PDB entry 8VBU | X-ray diffraction, 2.00 A resolution | chains A and B

Chain A (and B):
Protein: Penicillin-binding protein 1
Source organism: Staphylococcaceae bacterium
Notes: chain B of this document is another copy of the same molecule, construct and numbering; everything in this record applies to it too
UniProt: Q2FZ94 (Q2FZ94_STAA8); numbering as in UniProt (aligned over 39-608)
Chain sequence (595 residues; row label = number of the first residue in the row):
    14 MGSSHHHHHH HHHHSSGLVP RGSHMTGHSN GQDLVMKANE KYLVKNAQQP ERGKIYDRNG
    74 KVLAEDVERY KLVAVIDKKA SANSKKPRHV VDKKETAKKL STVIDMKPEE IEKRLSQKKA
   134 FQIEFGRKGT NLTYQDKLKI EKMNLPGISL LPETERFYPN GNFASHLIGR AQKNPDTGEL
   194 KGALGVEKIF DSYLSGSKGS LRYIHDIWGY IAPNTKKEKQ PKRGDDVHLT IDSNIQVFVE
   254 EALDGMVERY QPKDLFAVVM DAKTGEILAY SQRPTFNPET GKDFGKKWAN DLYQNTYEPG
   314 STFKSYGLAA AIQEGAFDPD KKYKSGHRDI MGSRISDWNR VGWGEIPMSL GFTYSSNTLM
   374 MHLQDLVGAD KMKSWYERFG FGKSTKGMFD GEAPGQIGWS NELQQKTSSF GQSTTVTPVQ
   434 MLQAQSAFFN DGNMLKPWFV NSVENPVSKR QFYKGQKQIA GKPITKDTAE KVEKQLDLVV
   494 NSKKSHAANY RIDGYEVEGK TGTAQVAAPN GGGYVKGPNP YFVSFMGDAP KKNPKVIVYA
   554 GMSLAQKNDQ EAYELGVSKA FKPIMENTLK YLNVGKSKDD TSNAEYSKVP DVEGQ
Not modelled in the structure: 14-60, 210-234, 591-608
Differences from the reference sequence: initiating methionine (14); expression tag (15-38); conflict D118 (Asn in Q2FZ94)
Glycans and other covalent adducts: Oxacillin, bound form (1S6) linked to S314
Small-molecule neighbours: Oxacillin, bound form (1S6; (2R,4S)-5,5-dimethyl-2-[(1R)-1-{[(5-methyl-3-phenyl-1,2-oxazol-4-yl)carbonyl]amino}-2-oxoethyl]-1,3-thiazolidine-4-carb oxylic acid): G313, K317, W351, S368, N370, F423, Q425, K513, T514, G515, T516, A517, Q518, Y534, Y566

Interface between chain A and chain B:
Pairs across the interface (59):
  Q61(A) with P522(B)
  Q130(A) with Q264(B), hydrogen bond; K560(B)
  K131(A) with K560(B)
  K132(A) with K560(B); N561(B), hydrogen bond (backbone-backbone)
  A133(A) with Q559(B)
  F134(A) with P531(B)
  E137(A) with K266(B), salt bridge
  P165(A) with N523(B)
  E166(A) with N523(B)
  T167(A) with N523(B)
  Q185(A) with G298(B); W301(B), hydrogen bond (backbone-side chain)
  K186(A) with K299(B); W301(B)
  N187(A) with K300(B); W301(B); A302(B); N308(B), hydrogen bond
  P188(A) with K299(B); K300(B)
  D189(A) with D267(B); K300(B), salt bridge; N308(B), hydrogen bond; P522(B)
  T190(A) with N308(B); P522(B)
  E192(A) with W301(B), hydrogen bond (backbone-side chain)
  K194(A) with W301(B)
  Q264(A) with Q130(B)
  K266(A) with E137(B), salt bridge
  D267(A) with D189(B)
  G298(A) with Q185(B)
  K299(A) with K186(B); P188(B)
  K300(A) with N187(B); D189(B), salt bridge
  W301(A) with Q185(B), hydrogen bond (side chain-backbone); K186(B); N187(B); E192(B), hydrogen bond (side chain-backbone); K194(B)
  A302(A) with N187(B)
  N308(A) with N187(B), hydrogen bond; D189(B), hydrogen bond; T190(B)
  P522(A) with Q61(B); D189(B); T190(B)
  N523(A) with P165(B); E166(B); T167(B), hydrogen bond
  P531(A) with F134(B), hydrophobic
  Q559(A) with A133(B); Q135(B)
  K560(A) with K131(B); K132(B)
  N561(A) with K132(B), hydrogen bond (backbone-backbone)
Other interface residues (no listed pair), chain A (40 interface residues in all): K84, Q135, G191, L193, D304, D403, D562
Other interface residues (no listed pair), chain B (38 interface residues in all): E81, G191, L193, D562

Overview:
40 residues of chain A face 38 of chain B across their interface; the contacts include 12 hydrogen bonds and 4
salt bridges. Among the polar pairs are E137(A)-K266(B), D189(A)-K300(B) and Q130(A)-Q264(B). Oxacillin, bound
form is covalently linked to S314(A).
Both chains are Penicillin-binding protein 1 (Staphylococcaceae bacterium). Entry 8VBU (Structure of the
monofunctional Staphylococcus aureus PBP1 in its beta-lactam (Oxacillin) inhibited form) was determined by
X-ray diffraction, deposited together with 8VBT, 8VBV and 8VBW.
